9KNE - chains A and B; structure by X-ray diffraction, 1.80 A resolution.

== Chain A ==
Name: Estrogen-related receptor gamma
From: Homo sapiens
Reference sequence: P62508 (ERR3_HUMAN); residue numbers follow UniProt; this construct covers 229-458
Amino-acid sequence (251 residues; numbered 208 to 458; the number before each row is that of its first residue):
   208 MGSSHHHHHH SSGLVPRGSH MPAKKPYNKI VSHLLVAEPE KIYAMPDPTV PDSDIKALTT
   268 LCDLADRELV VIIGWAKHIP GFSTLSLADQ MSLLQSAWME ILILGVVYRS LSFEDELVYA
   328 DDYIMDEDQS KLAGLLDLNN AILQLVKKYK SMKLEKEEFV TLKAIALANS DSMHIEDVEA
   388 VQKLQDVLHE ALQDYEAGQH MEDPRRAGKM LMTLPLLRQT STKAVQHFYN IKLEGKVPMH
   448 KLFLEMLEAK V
Not modelled in the structure: 208-232, 457-458
Differences from the reference sequence: initiating methionine (208); expression tag (209-228)
Ligand contacts:
  - 5-nitro-1H-indole (2HU): Leu268, Leu271, Ala272, Glu275, Met306, Leu309, Ile310, Val313, Tyr326, Leu345, Ile349, Ala431, Phe435
  - r-1,2-propanediol (PGR), molecule 1: Asp261, Ile262, Leu265, Ile438, Glu441, Lys443, Val444
  - r-1,2-propanediol (PGR), molecule 2: Pro287, Gly288, Thr291, Leu292, Ala387, Lys390, Leu391, Val394
  - r-1,2-propanediol (PGR), molecule 3: Val432, Gln433, Tyr436, Leu454
  - r-1,2-propanediol (PGR), molecule 4: Lys439, Gly442, Val444, Pro445, Met446, Leu451

== Chain B ==
Name: Nuclear receptor-interacting protein 1
From: Homo sapiens
Reference sequence: P48552 (NRIP1_HUMAN); residue numbers follow UniProt; this construct covers 376-390
Amino-acid sequence (15 residues; numbered 376 to 390; the number before each row is that of its first residue):
   376 NNSLLLHLLK SQTIP
Not modelled in the structure: 388-390
Swiss-Prot annotation at these positions:
  - motif: Leu380 to Leu384 (LXXLL motif 5)
  - modified residue: Ser378 (Phosphoserine)

== How chain A and chain B interact ==
Pairs across the interface (23):
  Ile280(A) with Leu380(B), hydrophobic; Leu383(B), hydrophobic; Leu384(B), hydrophobic
  Lys284(A) with Leu383(B), hydrogen bond (side chain-backbone); Leu384(B), hydrogen bond (side chain-backbone); Ser386(B), hydrogen bond (side chain-backbone)
  Leu294(A) with Leu381(B), hydrophobic; Lys385(B)
  Gln297(A) with Leu384(B)
  Met298(A) with Ser378(B); Leu380(B), hydrophobic; Leu381(B), hydrophobic; Leu384(B), hydrophobic
  Leu301(A) with Leu384(B), hydrophobic
  Gln302(A) with Leu380(B)
  Lys448(A) with Leu379(B)
  Leu449(A) with Leu379(B); Leu380(B); Leu383(B), hydrophobic
  Glu452(A) with Ser378(B), hydrogen bond; Leu379(B), hydrogen bond (side chain-backbone); Leu380(B), hydrogen bond (side chain-backbone)
  Met453(A) with Leu380(B), hydrophobic
Also at the interface, not in a pair above, chain A (13 interface residues in all): Val277, Phe289

== In short ==
13 residues of chain A face 8 of chain B across their interface, with 6 hydrogen bonds. Polar contacts include
Lys284(A)-Leu383(B), Lys284(A)-Leu384(B) and Lys284(A)-Ser386(B). Bound to chain A: 5-nitro-1H-indole and 4
copies of r-1,2-propanediol.
Here chain A is Estrogen-related receptor gamma and chain B is Nuclear receptor-interacting protein 1, both
from Homo sapiens. Entry 9KNE (Crystal structure of human ERRg LBD in complex with 5-nitroindole) was
determined by X-ray diffraction together with 9KNC, 9KND, 9KNF and 9KNG from the same study.
